4AUM - chains A and C of the 4 polymer chains in the assembly; structure by X-ray diffraction, 1.40 A resolution.

# Chain A (and C)
Name: Catalase-phenol oxidase
Source organism: Scytalidium thermophilum
Notes: EC 1.11.1.6; chain C of this document is another copy of the same molecule, construct and numbering; everything in this record applies to it too
Chain sequence (719 residues; each row starts with the number of its first residue; numbers below 1 keep their minus sign (Gly-20 is residue -20)):
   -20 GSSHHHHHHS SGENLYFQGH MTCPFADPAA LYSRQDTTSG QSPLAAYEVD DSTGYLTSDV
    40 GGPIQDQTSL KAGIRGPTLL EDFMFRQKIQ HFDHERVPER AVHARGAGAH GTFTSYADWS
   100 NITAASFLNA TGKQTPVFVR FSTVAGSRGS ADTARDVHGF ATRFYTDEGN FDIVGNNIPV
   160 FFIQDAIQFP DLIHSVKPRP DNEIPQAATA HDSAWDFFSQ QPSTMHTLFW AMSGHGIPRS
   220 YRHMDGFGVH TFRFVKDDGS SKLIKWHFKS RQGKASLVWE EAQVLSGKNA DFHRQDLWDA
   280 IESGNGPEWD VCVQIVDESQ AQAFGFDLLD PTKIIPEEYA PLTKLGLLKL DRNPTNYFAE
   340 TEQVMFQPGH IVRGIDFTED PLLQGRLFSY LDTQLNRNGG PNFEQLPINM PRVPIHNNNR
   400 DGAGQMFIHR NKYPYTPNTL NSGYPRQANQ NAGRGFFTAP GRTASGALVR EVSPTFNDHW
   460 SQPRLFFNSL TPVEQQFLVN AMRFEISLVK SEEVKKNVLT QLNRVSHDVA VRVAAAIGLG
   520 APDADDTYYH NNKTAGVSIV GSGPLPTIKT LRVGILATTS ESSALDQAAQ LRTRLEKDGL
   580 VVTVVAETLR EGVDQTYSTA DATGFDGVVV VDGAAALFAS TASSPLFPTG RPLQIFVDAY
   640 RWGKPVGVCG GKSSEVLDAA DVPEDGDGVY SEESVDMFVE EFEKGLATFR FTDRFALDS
Not modelled in the structure: -20 to 20, 618-621, 698 (chain C: -20 to 20, 619-621, 650-652, 698)
Bound ions: cis-heme d hydroxychlorin gamma-spirolactone Fe near Tyr369 (its only coordinating residue here)
Small-molecule neighbours:
  - cis-heme d hydroxychlorin gamma-spirolactone (HDD), molecule 1: Ile68, Phe71, Asp72
  - cis-heme d hydroxychlorin gamma-spirolactone (HDD), molecule 2: Arg79, Ala80, Val81, His82, Arg119, Ser121, Gly138, Phe139, Ala140, Val153, Gly154, Asn155, Phe160, Ala165, Phe168, Val228, His229, Val343, Phe345, Leu361, Gly364, Arg365, Ser368, Tyr369, Thr372, Gln373, Arg376
Reported in the primary citation:
  - binding site for cis-heme d hydroxychlorin gamma-spirolactone: Arg79, His82, Arg119
  - cis-heme d hydroxychlorin gamma-spirolactone coordination: Tyr369
  - contacts within the chain: His82-Arg119 (hydrogen bond), His82-Ser121 (hydrogen bond), His82-Val123 (hydrogen bond), Arg365-Tyr369 (hydrogen bond)
  - catalytic residues: His82 (citing earlier work)
  - catalytic residues: Asn155 (proposed by the authors, not directly observed)
  - mutagenesis - H82N: decreased catalytic activity on catalase
  - mutagenesis - H82N: decreased catalytic activity on phenol oxidase
  - mutagenesis - V123F: decreased catalytic activity (catalase activity)
  - mutagenesis - V123F: decreased catalytic activity (phenol oxidase activity)
  - self-association interface (contacts with another copy of this molecule): Ser21 to Glu74

# How chain A and chain C interact
Residue-residue contacts (262; chain A residue first):
  Gln44(A) with Arg449(C)
  Asp45(A) with Ile166(C)
  Gln46(A) with Ile166(C); Gln167(C); Asp170(C), hydrogen bond
  Thr47(A) with Asp164(C); Ile166(C); Arg449(C); Glu450(C); Val451(C)
  Ser48(A) with Asp164(C), hydrogen bond; Ile166(C); Val448(C); Arg449(C)
  Leu49(A) with Leu447(C); Val448(C); Arg449(C)
  Lys50(A) with Ala446(C); Leu447(C); Val448(C), hydrogen bond (backbone-backbone); Glu450(C), hydrogen bond (side chain-backbone)
  Ala51(A) with Ala443(C); Leu447(C), hydrophobic
  Gly52(A) with Ser444(C); Ala446(C), hydrogen bond (backbone-backbone); Val448(C)
  Ile53(A) with Val448(C); Glu450(C); Val451(C); Ser452(C); Pro453(C)
  Arg54(A) with Ala300(C); Gln301(C); Asp306(C), salt bridge; Leu308(C); Glu358(C); Ser452(C)
  Gly55(A) with Glu358(C)
  Pro56(A) with Glu358(C); Gln363(C)
  Thr57(A) with Gln363(C), hydrogen bond (backbone-side chain)
  Leu58(A) with Leu447(C), hydrophobic
  Asp61(A) with Arg449(C), salt bridge
  Met63(A) with Arg449(C)
  Phe64(A) with Ala165(C), hydrophobic; Ile166(C); Gly364(C); Phe367(C), hydrophobic
  Arg65(A) with Phe367(C)
  Lys67(A) with Ile166(C), hydrogen bond (side chain-backbone); Pro169(C); Asp170(C), salt bridge
  Ile68(A) with Ala165(C); Pro169(C); Phe367(C), hydrophobic; Ser368(C)
  Gln69(A) with Phe367(C); Asp371(C)
  Phe71(A) with Phe168(C), hydrophobic; Pro169(C), hydrophobic; Ile172(C), hydrophobic
  Asp72(A) with Phe367(C); Ser368(C), hydrogen bond; Asp371(C); Thr372(C), hydrogen bond (backbone-side chain); Asn375(C)
  His73(A) with Asp371(C), salt bridge; Asn375(C)
  Glu74(A) with His173(C), salt bridge
  Arg75(A) with Pro77(C); Glu78(C); Ala80(C), hydrogen bond (side chain-backbone); Lys176(C); Asn375(C)
  Val76(A) with Pro77(C)
  Pro77(A) with Arg75(C); Val76(C); Pro77(C)
  Glu78(A) with Arg75(C); Arg127(C), salt bridge
  Ala80(A) with Arg75(C), hydrogen bond (backbone-side chain)
  Arg84(A) with Gln185(C)
  Ser126(A) with Arg127(C), hydrogen bond; Gly128(C)
  Arg127(A) with Glu78(C), salt bridge; Ser126(C), hydrogen bond; Arg127(C); Gly128(C), hydrogen bond (backbone-backbone); Ser129(C); Glu182(C), salt bridge
  Gly128(A) with Ser126(C); Arg127(C), hydrogen bond (backbone-backbone); Gly128(C); Ser129(C); Gln185(C)
  Ser129(A) with Arg127(C); Gly128(C)
  Asp164(A) with Thr47(C); Ser48(C), hydrogen bond
  Ala165(A) with Phe64(C), hydrophobic; Ile68(C)
  Ile166(A) with Asp45(C); Gln46(C); Thr47(C); Ser48(C); Phe64(C), hydrophobic; Lys67(C), hydrogen bond (backbone-side chain)
  Gln167(A) with Gln46(C)
  Phe168(A) with Phe71(C), hydrophobic
  Pro169(A) with Lys67(C); Ile68(C); Phe71(C), hydrophobic
  Asp170(A) with Gln46(C), hydrogen bond; Lys67(C), salt bridge
  Ile172(A) with Phe71(C), hydrophobic
  His173(A) with Glu74(C), salt bridge
  Lys176(A) with Arg75(C)
  Pro179(A) with Asn335(C); Tyr336(C), hydrogen bond (backbone-backbone)
  Asp180(A) with Trp277(C); Pro333(C); Thr334(C); Tyr336(C), hydrogen bond (backbone-backbone)
  Asn181(A) with Arg273(C); Trp277(C); Tyr336(C)
  Glu182(A) with Arg127(C), salt bridge; Asp270(C); Arg273(C), salt bridge; Tyr336(C), hydrogen bond
  Ile183(A) with Asp270(C); Arg273(C); Gln274(C)
  Pro184(A) with Asp270(C)
  Gln185(A) with Arg84(C); Gly128(C); Asp270(C), hydrogen bond (backbone-side chain)
  Glu259(A) with Pro627(C); Arg630(C), salt bridge
  Gln262(A) with Gly266(C); Lys267(C), hydrogen bond
  Ser265(A) with Ser265(C); Gly266(C), hydrogen bond (side chain-backbone)
  Gly266(A) with Gln262(C); Ser265(C), hydrogen bond (backbone-side chain); Gly266(C)
  Lys267(A) with Gln262(C), hydrogen bond
  Asp270(A) with Glu182(C); Ile183(C); Pro184(C); Gln185(C), hydrogen bond (side chain-backbone)
  Arg273(A) with Asn181(C); Glu182(C), salt bridge; Ile183(C)
  Gln274(A) with Ile183(C)
  Trp277(A) with Asp180(C); Asn181(C)
  Ala300(A) with Arg54(C)
  Gln301(A) with Arg54(C)
  Asp306(A) with Arg54(C), salt bridge
  Leu308(A) with Arg54(C)
  Pro333(A) with Asp180(C)
  Thr334(A) with Asp180(C)
  Asn335(A) with Pro179(C)
  Tyr336(A) with Pro179(C), hydrogen bond (backbone-backbone); Asp180(C), hydrogen bond (backbone-backbone); Asn181(C); Glu182(C), hydrogen bond
  Glu358(A) with Arg54(C); Gly55(C); Pro56(C)
  Gln363(A) with Pro56(C); Thr57(C), hydrogen bond (side chain-backbone)
  Gly364(A) with Phe64(C)
  Phe367(A) with Phe64(C), hydrophobic; Arg65(C); Ile68(C), hydrophobic; Gln69(C); Asp72(C)
  Ser368(A) with Ile68(C); Asp72(C), hydrogen bond
  Asp371(A) with Gln69(C); Asp72(C); His73(C), salt bridge
  Thr372(A) with Asp72(C), hydrogen bond (side chain-backbone)
  Asn375(A) with Asp72(C); His73(C); Arg75(C)
  Ala443(A) with Ala51(C)
  Ser444(A) with Gly52(C)
  Ala446(A) with Lys50(C); Gly52(C), hydrogen bond (backbone-backbone)
  Leu447(A) with Leu49(C); Lys50(C); Ala51(C), hydrophobic; Leu58(C), hydrophobic
  Val448(A) with Ser48(C); Leu49(C); Lys50(C), hydrogen bond (backbone-backbone); Gly52(C); Ile53(C)
  Arg449(A) with Gln44(C); Thr47(C); Ser48(C); Leu49(C); Asp61(C), salt bridge; Met63(C)
  Glu450(A) with Thr47(C); Lys50(C), hydrogen bond (backbone-side chain); Ile53(C)
  Val451(A) with Thr47(C); Ile53(C)
  Ser452(A) with Ile53(C); Arg54(C)
  Pro453(A) with Ile53(C)
  Asn479(A) with Pro624(C), hydrogen bond (side chain-backbone)
  Arg482(A) with Pro624(C); Leu625(C)
  Phe483(A) with Ser597(C); Thr598(C)
  Ser486(A) with Leu588(C); Thr595(C); Thr598(C)
  Leu487(A) with Thr598(C)
  Ala514(A) with Thr587(C)
  Ala515(A) with Thr587(C); Leu588(C), hydrogen bond (backbone-backbone); Thr595(C); Leu625(C), hydrophobic
  Ile516(A) with Leu588(C)
  Gly517(A) with Leu588(C), hydrogen bond (backbone-backbone)
  Thr587(A) with Ala514(C); Ala515(C)
  Leu588(A) with Ser486(C); Ala515(C), hydrogen bond (backbone-backbone); Ile516(C); Gly517(C), hydrogen bond (backbone-backbone)
  Thr595(A) with Ser486(C); Ala515(C)
  Ser597(A) with Phe483(C)
  Thr598(A) with Phe483(C); Ser486(C); Leu487(C)
  Ser622(A) with Ala695(C)
  Ser623(A) with Ala695(C)
  Pro624(A) with Asn479(C), hydrogen bond (backbone-side chain); Arg482(C); Ala695(C); Leu696(C); Asp697(C)
  Leu625(A) with Arg482(C)
  Pro627(A) with Glu259(C)
  Thr628(A) with Arg640(C), hydrogen bond (backbone-side chain)
  Arg630(A) with Glu259(C), salt bridge
  Gln633(A) with Gln633(C)
  Arg640(A) with Thr628(C), hydrogen bond (side chain-backbone); Gly629(C)
  Ala695(A) with Ser622(C); Ser623(C); Pro624(C)
  Leu696(A) with Pro624(C)
  Asp697(A) with Pro624(C)
Also at the interface, not in a pair above, chain A (126 interface residues in all): Arg79, Val81, Arg178, Gln200, Phe337, Pro360, Leu374, Gly445, Thr454, Gln475, Lys494, Gly629
Also at the interface, not in a pair above, chain C (126 interface residues in all): Arg79, Val81, Arg178, Gln200, Phe337, Pro360, Leu374, Gly445, Thr454, Gln475, Lys494

# Overview
Chain A and chain C each contribute 126 residues to their interface; the contacts include 44 hydrogen bonds
and 18 salt bridges. Polar contacts include Arg54(A)-Asp306(C), Asp61(A)-Arg449(C) and Lys67(A)-Asp170(C).
Chain A binds cis-heme d hydroxychlorin gamma-spirolactone. The paper reports catalytic residues His82(A) and
Asn155(A); H82N of chain A reduces catalytic activity on catalase.
Chain A and chain C are both Catalase-phenol oxidase (Scytalidium thermophilum); the structure, Crystal
structure, recombinant expression and mutagenesis studies of the bifunctional catalase-phenol oxidase from
Scytalidium thermophilum, was determined by X-ray diffraction, deposited together with 4AUE, 4AUL and 4AUN.
